6G42 - chains A and B of the 5 polymer chains in the assembly; structure by X-ray diffraction, 2.70 A resolution.

== Chain A (and B) ==
Molecule: Minor capsid protein
From: Cafeteriavirus-dependent mavirus
Notes: chain B of this document is another copy of the same molecule, construct and numbering; everything in this record applies to it too
Reference sequence: A0A1L4BKA3 (A0A1L4BKA3_9VIRU); residue numbers follow UniProt; this construct covers 1-303
Sequence (307 residues; row label = number of the first residue in the row; numbers below 1 keep their minus sign (Gly-3 is residue -3)):
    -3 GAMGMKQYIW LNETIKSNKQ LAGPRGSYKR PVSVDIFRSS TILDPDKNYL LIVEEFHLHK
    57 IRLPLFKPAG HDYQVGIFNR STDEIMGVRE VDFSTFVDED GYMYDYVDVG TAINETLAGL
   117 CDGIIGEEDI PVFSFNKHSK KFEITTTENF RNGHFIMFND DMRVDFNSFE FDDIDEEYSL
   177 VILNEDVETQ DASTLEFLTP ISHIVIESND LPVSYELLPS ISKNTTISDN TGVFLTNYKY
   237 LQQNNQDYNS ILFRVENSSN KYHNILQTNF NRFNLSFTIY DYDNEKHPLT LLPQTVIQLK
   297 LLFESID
Not modelled in the structure: -3 to 1, 303
Construct notes: expression tag (-3 to 0)

== How chain A and chain B interact ==
Residue-residue contacts (81; chain A residue first):
  Leu46(A) - Tyr4(B)  hydrophobic
  Asp156(A) - Arg21(B)  salt bridge
  Asp156(A) - Gln290(B)  hydrogen bond
  Asp157(A) - Gln290(B)  hydrogen bond
  Arg159(A) - Arg58(B)
  Arg159(A) - Asp243(B)  salt bridge
  Arg159(A) - Tyr244(B)
  Val160(A) - Tyr244(B)  hydrophobic
  Val160(A) - Gln290(B)
  Asp161(A) - Lys56(B)  salt bridge
  Asn163(A) - Gln242(B)  hydrogen bond
  Asn163(A) - Tyr244(B)
  Ser164(A) - Gln242(B)
  Glu166(A) - Lys133(B)  salt bridge
  Asp169(A) - Arg21(B)  salt bridge
  Asp171(A) - Arg21(B)  hydrogen bond (backbone-side chain)
  Glu172(A) - Pro20(B)
  Glu172(A) - Arg21(B)  hydrogen bond (backbone-side chain)
  Glu173(A) - Lys15(B)  salt bridge
  Glu173(A) - Arg21(B)
  Tyr174(A) - Arg21(B)  hydrogen bond (backbone-side chain)
  Ser175(A) - Arg21(B)  hydrogen bond
  Asp187(A) - Asn241(B)
  Ala188(A) - Asn240(B)
  Ala188(A) - Gln242(B)
  Thr190(A) - Gln242(B)
  Glu192(A) - His55(B)
  Phe193(A) - Lys56(B)  hydrogen bond (backbone-side chain)
  Phe193(A) - Tyr244(B)
  Phe193(A) - Asn245(B)
  Ser198(A) - Gln294(B)  hydrogen bond
  His199(A) - Gln294(B)
  Glu212(A) - Trp6(B)
  Glu212(A) - Asn8(B)  hydrogen bond
  Glu212(A) - Lys296(B)  salt bridge
  Leu213(A) - Ile5(B)  hydrophobic
  Leu213(A) - Trp6(B)  hydrogen bond (backbone-backbone)
  Leu213(A) - Leu7(B)  hydrophobic
  Leu213(A) - Asn8(B)  hydrogen bond (backbone-backbone)
  Leu213(A) - Arg34(B)
  Leu213(A) - Ile38(B)  hydrophobic
  Leu214(A) - Arg34(B)  hydrogen bond (backbone-side chain)
  Pro215(A) - Asn8(B)
  Pro215(A) - Glu9(B)
  Lys219(A) - Lys12(B)
  Thr222(A) - Asp31(B)  hydrogen bond (side chain-backbone)
  Thr222(A) - Phe33(B)
  Ile223(A) - Phe33(B)
  Ser224(A) - Phe33(B)  hydrogen bond (backbone-backbone)
  Ser224(A) - Arg34(B)
  Ser224(A) - Ser35(B)  hydrogen bond (backbone-backbone)
  Asp225(A) - Arg34(B)
  Asp225(A) - Ser35(B)
  Asn226(A) - Arg34(B)  hydrogen bond (backbone-side chain)
  Asn233(A) - Glu51(B)  hydrogen bond
  Lys235(A) - His53(B)
  Lys235(A) - Leu248(B)
  Lys235(A) - Arg250(B)
  Lys235(A) - Gln294(B)  hydrogen bond
  Glu252(A) - Asn253(B)
  Asn253(A) - Asn253(B)
  Ser254(A) - Asn253(B)
  Asn256(A) - Tyr4(B)
  Asn256(A) - Trp6(B)
  Asn256(A) - Glu50(B)  hydrogen bond
  Asn256(A) - Ser255(B)  hydrogen bond
  Asn256(A) - Tyr258(B)  hydrogen bond
  Asn256(A) - Leu298(B)
  Lys257(A) - Trp6(B)
  Lys257(A) - Glu50(B)
  Tyr258(A) - Tyr4(B)
  Tyr258(A) - Trp6(B)  hydrogen bond (backbone-side chain)
  His259(A) - Trp6(B)
  Asn260(A) - Lys2(B)  hydrogen bond (side chain-backbone)
  Asn260(A) - Gln3(B)
  Asn260(A) - Tyr4(B)  hydrogen bond (side chain-backbone)
  Tyr278(A) - His53(B)  hydrogen bond
  Tyr278(A) - His55(B)
  Tyr278(A) - Val292(B)
  Asp279(A) - Lys12(B)
  Ile302(A) - Lys2(B)
Other interface residues (no listed pair), chain A (51 interface residues in all): His67, Ser189, Thr227, Leu237, Ser255, Asn280
Other interface residues (no listed pair), chain B (47 interface residues in all): Thr10, Ile48, Val103, Ser246, Val251, Pro289, Glu300

== Summary ==
The interface between chain A and chain B involves 51 residues on one side and 47 on the other, with 26
hydrogen bonds and 7 salt bridges. Polar contacts include Asp156(A)-Arg21(B), Arg159(A)-Asp243(B) and
Asp161(A)-Lys56(B).
Both chains are Minor capsid protein (Cafeteriavirus-dependent mavirus). Entry 6G42 (Crystal structure of
mavirus penton protein) was determined by X-ray diffraction (same publication as 6G41, 6G43, 6G44 and 6G45).
